6CYB - chains A and B; structure by X-ray diffraction, 1.62 A resolution.

Chain A (and B):
Name: cGMP-dependent 3', 5'-cyclic phosphodiesterase
From: Homo sapiens
Notes: EC 3.1.4.17; chain B of this document is another copy of the same molecule, construct and numbering; everything in this record applies to it too
Reference sequence: O00408 (PDE2A_HUMAN), isoform O00408-5; residues 578-919 here correspond to UniProt positions 322-663 (UniProt number = residue number - 256)
Amino-acid sequence (373 residues; numbered 547 to 919; the number before each row is that of its first residue):
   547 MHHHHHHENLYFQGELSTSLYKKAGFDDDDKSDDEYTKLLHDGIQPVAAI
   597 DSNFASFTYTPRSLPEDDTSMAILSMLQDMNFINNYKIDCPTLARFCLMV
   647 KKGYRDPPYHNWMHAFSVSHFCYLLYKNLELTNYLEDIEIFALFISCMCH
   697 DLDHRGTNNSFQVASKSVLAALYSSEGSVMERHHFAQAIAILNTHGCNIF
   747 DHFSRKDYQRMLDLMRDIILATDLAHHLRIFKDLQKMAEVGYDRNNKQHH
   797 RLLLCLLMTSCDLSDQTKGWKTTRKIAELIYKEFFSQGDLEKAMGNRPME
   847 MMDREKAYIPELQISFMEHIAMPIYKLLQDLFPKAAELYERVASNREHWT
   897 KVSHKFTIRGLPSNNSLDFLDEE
Unresolved in the structure: 547-564, 573-581, 917-919 (chain B: 547-562, 574-580, 917-919)
Differences from the reference sequence: expression tag (547-577)
Ion coordination: Zn2+: His660, His696, Asp697, Asp808; Mg2+ near Asp697 (its only coordinating residue here)
Residues lining bound ligands: FKV (3-(2,2,2-trifluoroethyl)-1-{(1S)-1-[4-(trifluoromethyl)phenyl]ethyl}-1H-pyrazolo[3,4-d]pyrimidine-4,6(5H,7H)-dione): Tyr655, His656, Ala767, Thr768, Asp769, Leu770, His773, Thr805, Asp808, Leu809, Asp811, Gln812, Ile822, Ile826, Tyr827, Phe830, Met847, Gln859, Phe862, Ile866, Ile870
From the paper describing this entry:
  - binding site for FKV: Tyr655, Gln812
  - specificity-determining residues: Gln812 (by similarity / conservation)
  - specificity-determining residues: Tyr827 (proposed by the authors, not directly observed)

Interface between chain A and chain B:
Residue-residue contacts (19; chain A residue first):
  Ala717(A) - Gln794(B)
  Leu718(A) - Arg797(B)  hydrogen bond (backbone-side chain)
  Ser721(A) - Ile776(B)
  Glu722(A) - Arg762(B)  salt bridge
  Glu722(A) - His772(B)  salt bridge
  Arg728(A) - Arg762(B)
  Asn739(A) - Lys752(B)
  Asn744(A) - Arg751(B)
  Asp747(A) - Arg751(B)  salt bridge
  Tyr754(A) - Arg751(B)
  Gln755(A) - Tyr754(B)
  Gln755(A) - Leu758(B)
  Leu758(A) - Gln755(B)
  His772(A) - Glu722(B)  salt bridge
  Arg775(A) - Ser721(B)
  Arg775(A) - Glu722(B)  salt bridge
  Ile776(A) - Ser721(B)
  Gln794(A) - Ala717(B)
  Gln794(A) - Leu718(B)
Other interface residues (no listed pair), chain A (17 interface residues in all): Phe731, Phe746
Other interface residues (no listed pair), chain B (15 interface residues in all): Asp763

Overview:
The interface between chain A and chain B involves 17 residues on one side and 15 on the other, with 1
hydrogen bond and 5 salt bridges. Polar pairs include Glu722(A)-Arg762(B), Glu722(A)-His772(B) and
Asp747(A)-Arg751(B). Chain A binds compound FKV. From the paper: a binding site for FKV at Tyr655(A) and
Gln812(A); specificity determinants Gln812(A) and Tyr827(A).
Both chains are cGMP-dependent 3', 5'-cyclic phosphodiesterase (Homo sapiens). Entry 6CYB (PDE2 in complex
with compound 7) was determined by X-ray diffraction, deposited together with 6CYC and 6CYD.
